5KG1 - chains A and T of the 3 polymer chains in the assembly; structure by X-ray diffraction, 1.62 A resolution.

# Chain A
Protein: DNA polymerase eta
Source organism: Homo sapiens
Notes: EC 2.7.7.7
UniProt: Q9Y253 (POLH_HUMAN); numbering as in UniProt (aligned over 1-432)
Chain sequence (435 residues; row label = number of the first residue in the row; numbers below 1 keep their minus sign (Gly-2 is residue -2)):
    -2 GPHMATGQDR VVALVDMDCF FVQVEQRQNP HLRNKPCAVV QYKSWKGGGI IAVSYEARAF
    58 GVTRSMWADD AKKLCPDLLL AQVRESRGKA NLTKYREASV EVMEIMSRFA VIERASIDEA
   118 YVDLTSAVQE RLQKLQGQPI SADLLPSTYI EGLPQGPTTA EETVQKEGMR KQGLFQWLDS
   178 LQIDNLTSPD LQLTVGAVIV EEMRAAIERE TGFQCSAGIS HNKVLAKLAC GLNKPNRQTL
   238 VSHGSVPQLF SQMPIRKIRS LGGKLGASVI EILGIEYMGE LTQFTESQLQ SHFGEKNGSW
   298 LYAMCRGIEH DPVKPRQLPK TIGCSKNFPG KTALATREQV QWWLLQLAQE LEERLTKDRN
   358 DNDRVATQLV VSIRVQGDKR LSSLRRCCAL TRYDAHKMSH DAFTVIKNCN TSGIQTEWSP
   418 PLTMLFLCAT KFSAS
Unresolved in the structure: 155-159
Construct notes: expression tag (-2 to 0)
Swiss-Prot annotation at these positions:
  - binding site (Mg(2+)): Asp13, Met14, Asp115, Glu116
  - binding site (Mn(2+)): Asp13, Met14, Asp115, Glu116
  - binding site (a 2'-deoxyribonucleoside 5'-triphosphate): Arg61
  - natural variant: Val37 (deletion: In XPV), Leu75 (deletion: In XPV), Arg93 (R93P: In XPV), Arg111 (R111H: In XPV), Thr122 (T122P: In XPV), Gly153 (G153D: In a breast cancer sample), Thr191 (T191P: In XPV), Gly263 (G263V: In XPV), Val266 (V266D: In XPV), Gly295 (G295R: In XPV), Arg361 (R361S: In XPV)
  - mutagenesis: Tyr52 (Y52A/F: Reduces DNA polymerase activity; Y52E: Reduces DNA polymerase activity. Increases fidelity of replication and reduces translesion bypass), Arg61 (R61A: Reduces enzymatic activity by two-thirds), Ser62 (S62G: Increased DNA polymerase activity and translesion bypass compared to wild-type), Ala68 (A68S/V: Severe reduction in thymine dimer translesion bypass), Asn324 to Pro326 (Reduces binding to chromatin and to monoubiquitinated PCNA. Abolishes binding to monoubiquitinated PCNA; when associated with 705-E--H-713 Del)
Metal / ion sites: Mn2+ site 1: Asp13, Asp115, Glu116 (together with 2'-deoxyadenosine 5'-triphosphate) (shared with 2 residues of chain P); Mn2+ site 2: Asp13, Met14, Asp115 (together with diphosphate) (shared with 1 residue of chain P)
Residues lining bound ligands: diphosphate / 2'-deoxyadenosine 5'-triphosphate: Asp13, Met14, Asp15, Cys16, Phe17, Phe18, Ile48, Ala49, Tyr52, Arg55, Arg61, Ile114, Asp115, Lys231
From the paper describing this entry:
  - catalytic residues: Arg61 (proposed by the authors, not directly observed)

# Chain T
Molecule: 12-nt DNA strand
Sequence (12 nucleotides; each row starts with the number of its first residue):
     1 CATTATGACG CT
Residues lining bound ligands: diphosphate / 2'-deoxyadenosine 5'-triphosphate: DT3, DT4, DA5

# Chain A / chain T interface
Pairs across the interface (38; chain A residue first):
  Gln38(A) - DT4(T)  hydrogen bond to the base
  Gln38(A) - DA5(T)  sugar contact
  Tyr39(A) - DT4(T)  phosphate contact
  Tyr39(A) - DA5(T)  hydrogen bond to the phosphate
  Trp42(A) - DA2(T)  stacking on the base
  Arg61(A) - DT3(T)  hydrogen bond to the base
  Ser62(A) - DT3(T)  base contact
  Trp64(A) - DA2(T)  phosphate contact
  Trp64(A) - DT3(T)  sugar contact
  Lys86(A) - DT6(T)  salt bridge to the phosphate
  Leu89(A) - DA5(T)  phosphate contact
  Leu89(A) - DT6(T)  phosphate contact
  Arg93(A) - DT6(T)  salt bridge to the phosphate
  Arg93(A) - DG7(T)  salt bridge to the phosphate
  Lys311(A) - DC9(T)  salt bridge to the phosphate
  Arg313(A) - DA8(T)  salt bridge to the phosphate
  Arg313(A) - DC9(T)  salt bridge to the phosphate
  Pro316(A) - DA8(T)  phosphate contact
  Lys317(A) - DA8(T)  hydrogen bond to the phosphate
  Lys317(A) - DC9(T)  salt bridge to the phosphate
  Thr318(A) - DG7(T)  sugar contact
  Thr318(A) - DA8(T)  hydrogen bond to the phosphate
  Ile319(A) - DG7(T)  phosphate contact
  Gly320(A) - DT6(T)  sugar contact
  Gly320(A) - DG7(T)  hydrogen bond to the phosphate
  Cys321(A) - DT6(T)  phosphate contact
  Ser322(A) - DA5(T)  sugar contact
  Ser322(A) - DT6(T)  hydrogen bond to the phosphate
  Lys323(A) - DA5(T)  salt bridge to the phosphate
  Asn324(A) - DT4(T)  sugar contact
  Asn324(A) - DA5(T)  hydrogen bond to the phosphate
  Pro326(A) - DC1(T)  phosphate contact
  Pro326(A) - DA2(T)  base contact
  Gly327(A) - DC1(T)  hydrogen bond to the phosphate
  Gly327(A) - DA2(T)  phosphate contact
  Thr329(A) - DA2(T)  base contact
  Arg351(A) - DT6(T)  salt bridge to the phosphate
  Arg351(A) - DG7(T)  salt bridge to the phosphate
Interface residues without a listed pair, chain A (31 interface residues in all): Gly46, Ile47, Ile48, Ala87, Arg111, Glu347, Leu378

# Summary
31 residues of chain A face 9 of chain T across their interface; the contacts include 9 hydrogen bonds, 10
salt bridges and 1 aromatic stacking contact. Among the polar pairs are Gln38(A)-DT4(T), Arg61(A)-DT3(T) and
Tyr39(A)-DA5(T). Diphosphate / 2'-deoxyadenosine 5'-triphosphate is bound between chain A and chain T. From
the paper: the catalytic residue Arg61(A).
Chain A is DNA polymerase eta (Homo sapiens) and chain T is a 12-nt DNA strand; the structure, Human DNA
polymerase eta-DNA ternary complex: reaction first with 1 mM Mn2+ for 1800s then with ..., was determined by
X-ray diffraction together with 5KFA, 5KFB, 5KFC, 5KFD, 5KFE, 5KFF and 28 further entries from the same study.
